Entry 4KH2 (X-ray diffraction, 2.36 A resolution); this record covers chain A.

== Chain A ==
Name: Alpha-L-iduronidase
From: Homo sapiens
Notes: EC 3.2.1.76
Reference sequence: P35475 (IDUA_HUMAN); residues 27-653 here = UniProt positions 27-653
Chain sequence (627 residues; numbered 27 to 653; the number before each row is that of its first residue):
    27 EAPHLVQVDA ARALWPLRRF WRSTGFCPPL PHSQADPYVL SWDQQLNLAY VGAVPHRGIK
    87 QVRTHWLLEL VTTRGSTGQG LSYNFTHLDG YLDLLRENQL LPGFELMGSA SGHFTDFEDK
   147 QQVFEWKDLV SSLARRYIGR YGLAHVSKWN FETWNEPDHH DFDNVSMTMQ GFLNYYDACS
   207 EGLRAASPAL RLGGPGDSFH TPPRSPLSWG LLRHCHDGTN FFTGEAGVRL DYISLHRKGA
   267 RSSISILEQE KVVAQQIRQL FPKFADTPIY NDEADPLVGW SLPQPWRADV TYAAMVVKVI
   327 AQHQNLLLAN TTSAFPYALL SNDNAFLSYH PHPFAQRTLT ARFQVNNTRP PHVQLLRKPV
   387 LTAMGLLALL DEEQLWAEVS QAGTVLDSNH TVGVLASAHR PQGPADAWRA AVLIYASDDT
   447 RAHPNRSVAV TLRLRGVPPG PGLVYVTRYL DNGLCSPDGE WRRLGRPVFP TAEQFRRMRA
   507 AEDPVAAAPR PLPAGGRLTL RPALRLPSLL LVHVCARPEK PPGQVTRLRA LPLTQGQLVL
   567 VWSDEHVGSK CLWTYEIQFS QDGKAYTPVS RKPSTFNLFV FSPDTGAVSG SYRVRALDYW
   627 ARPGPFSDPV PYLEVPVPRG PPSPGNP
Unresolved in the structure: 27, 56-63, 100-106, 589-591, 641-653
Cystine bridges: C541-C577
Covalent attachments: N-acetylglucosamine (NAG) linked to N110, N415; 2,6-anhydro-5-deoxy-5-fluoro-L-idonic acid (FIF) linked to E299; glycan linked to N372
Residues lining bound ligands: 2,6-anhydro-5-deoxy-5-fluoro-L-idonic acid (FIF): C53, R89, H91, N181, E182, H262, K264, D301, V304, G305, W306, D349, F352, R363
UniProt features mapped onto this chain:
  - active site: E182 (Proton donor), E299 (Nucleophile)
  - binding site (alpha-D-mannopyranose): P54, L56, H58, W306, R488, R492
  - binding site (alpha-L-iduronate): H91, N181, E182, K264, E299, G305, D349, R363
  - binding site (beta-D-mannose): R492
  - glycosylation (N-linked (GlcNAc...) asparagine): N110, N190, N336, N372, N415, N451
  - natural variant: Q33 (H33Q: this construct carries the variant), G51 (G51D: In MPS1H), A75 (A75T: In MPS1H), Y76 (Y76C: In MPS1S), A79 (A79V: In MPS1H/S), H82 (H82P: In MPS1H/S; H82Q: Reduction of protein levels), G84 (G84R: In MPS1H/S), R89 (R89Q: In MPS1S; R89W: In MPS1S), T103 (T103P: In MPS1H; uncertain significance), M133 (M133I: In MPS1H), E178 (E178K: In MPS1H/S), E182 (E182K: In MPS1H), 40 further natural variant entries in UniProt
From the paper describing this entry:
  - catalytic residues: E182, E299
  - post-translational modification sites: N372
  - binding site for 2,6-anhydro-5-deoxy-5-fluoro-L-idonic acid: K264, E299, G305, W306, R363
  - conformationally variable residues (side-chain flip): E299
  - mutagenesis - P533R: decreased catalytic activity on 4MUI
  - mutagenesis - P533R: unchanged binding to 4MUI
  - mutagenesis - P533R: decreased stability
  - disease-associated variants - R363C: decreased catalytic activity (citing earlier work)
  - disease-associated variants - P533R: decreased catalytic activity on 4MUI
  - disease-associated variants - P533R: unchanged binding to 4MUI
  - disease-associated variants - P533R: decreased stability

== Overview ==
Covalently linked N-acetylglucosamine: at N110 and N415. Covalently linked
2,6-anhydro-5-deoxy-5-fluoro-L-idonic acid: at E299. From UniProt: active-site residues E182 and E299, 6
alpha-D-mannopyranose-binding residues, 8 alpha-L-iduronate-binding residues and beta-D-mannose-binding
residue R492. From the paper: catalytic residues E182 and E299; P533R reduces catalytic activity on 4MUI.
Chain A is Alpha-L-iduronidase (Homo sapiens); the structure, Crystal structure of human alpha-L-iduronidase
complex with 2-deoxy-2-fluoro-alpha-L-idopyranosyluronic acid fluoride, was determined by X-ray diffraction
(same publication as 4KGL, 4MJ2 and 4MJ4).
